Entry 6JG8 (X-ray diffraction, 2.10 A resolution); this record covers chains B and C of the 4 polymer chains in the assembly.

Chain B:
Protein: AimR transcriptional regulator
Organism: Bacillus phage SPbeta
UniProt: O64094 (AIMR_BPSPB); residues 1-386 here = UniProt positions 1-386
Chain sequence (395 residues; row label = number of the first residue in the row; numbering starts at 0):
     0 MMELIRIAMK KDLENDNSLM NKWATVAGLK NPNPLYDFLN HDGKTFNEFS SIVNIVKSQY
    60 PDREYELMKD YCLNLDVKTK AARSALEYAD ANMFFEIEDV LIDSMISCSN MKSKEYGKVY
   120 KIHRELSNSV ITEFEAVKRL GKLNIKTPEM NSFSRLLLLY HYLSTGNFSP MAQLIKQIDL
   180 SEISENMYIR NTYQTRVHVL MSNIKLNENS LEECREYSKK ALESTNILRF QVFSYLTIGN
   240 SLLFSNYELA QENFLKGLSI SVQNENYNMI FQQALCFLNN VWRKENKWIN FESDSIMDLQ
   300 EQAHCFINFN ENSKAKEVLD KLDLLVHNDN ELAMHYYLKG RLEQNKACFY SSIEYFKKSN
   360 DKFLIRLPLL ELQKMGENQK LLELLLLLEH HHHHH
Not modelled in the structure: 393-394
Differences from the reference sequence: initiating methionine (0); expression tag (387-394)
From the paper describing this entry:
  - binding site for the 31-nt DNA strand (chain C): Lys29, Asn30, Asn32, Lys43, Thr44, Asn46, Lys77, Thr78, Lys79, Arg82, Asn109, Lys145
  - binding site for the 31-nt DNA strand: Lys29, Asn30, Asn32, Lys43, Thr44, Asn46, Lys77, Thr78, Lys79, Arg82, Asn109, Lys145
  - mutagenesis - K29D, N32A (6824.02 +/- 2250.58 nM), K43D, T44D (11-fold), K79D, R82D, N109D, K145D: decreased binding to the 31-nt DNA strand
  - mutagenesis - N30A, N46D, K77D, T78D, K120D: unchanged binding to the 31-nt DNA strand
  - mutagenesis - K29D, N32A (6824.02 +/- 2250.58 nM), K43D, T44D (11-fold), K79D, R82D, N109D, K145D: decreased binding to the 31-nt DNA strand (chain C)
  - mutagenesis - N30A, N46D, K77D, T78D, K120D: unchanged binding to the 31-nt DNA strand (chain C)

Chain C:
Molecule: 31-nt DNA strand
Sequence (31 nucleotides; row label = number of the first residue in the row; numbering starts at 0):
     0 ACTTAAATAT TAGGTTTTAA TAACATCTAG T
Not modelled in the structure: 0

Chain B / chain C interface:
Residue-residue contacts - 18 pairs, chain B then chain C:
  Leu28(B) - DG29(C)  phosphate contact
  Lys29(B) - DG29(C)  hydrogen bond to the phosphate
  Asn30(B) - DG29(C)  sugar contact
  Asn30(B) - DT30(C)  base contact
  Asn32(B) - DG29(C)  base contact
  Asn32(B) - DT30(C)  hydrogen bond to the base
  Pro33(B) - DA28(C)  phosphate contact
  Pro33(B) - DG29(C)  base contact
  Gly42(B) - DT27(C)  phosphate contact
  Lys43(B) - DT27(C)  phosphate contact
  Lys43(B) - DA28(C)  salt bridge to the phosphate
  Thr44(B) - DT27(C)  hydrogen bond to the phosphate
  Thr44(B) - DA28(C)  phosphate contact
  Phe45(B) - DT27(C)  phosphate contact
  Phe45(B) - DA28(C)  phosphate contact
  Asn46(B) - DT27(C)  hydrogen bond to the phosphate
  Asn46(B) - DA28(C)  hydrogen bond to the phosphate
  Lys145(B) - DA19(C)  salt bridge to the phosphate
Other interface residues (no listed pair), chain B (13 interface residues in all): Gly27, Asn143

Overview:
13 residues of chain B and 5 residues of chain C are in contact; the contacts include 5 hydrogen bonds and 2
salt bridges. Polar contacts include Asn32(B)-DT30(C), Lys29(B)-DG29(C) and Thr44(B)-DT27(C). From the paper:
a binding site for the 31-nt DNA strand (chain C) at Lys29(B), Asn30(B) and Asn32(B) among others; K29D, N32A
and K43D of chain B, among others, reduce binding to the 31-nt DNA strand; 13 substitutions were tested in
all.
Chain B is AimR transcriptional regulator (Bacillus phage SPbeta) and chain C is a 31-nt DNA strand; the
structure, Crystal structure of AimR in complex with DNA, was determined by X-ray diffraction together with
6JG5 and 6JG9 from the same study.
